Entry 5DZH (X-ray diffraction, 2.11 A resolution); this record covers chains A and B of the 4 polymer chains in the assembly.

== Chain A (and B) ==
Protein: Estrogen receptor
Source organism: Homo sapiens
Notes: fragment: ligand-binding domain; chain B of this document is another copy of the same molecule, construct and numbering; everything in this record applies to it too
Reference sequence: P03372 (ESR1_HUMAN); residue numbers follow UniProt; this construct covers 298-554
Chain sequence (257 residues; row label = number of the first residue in the row):
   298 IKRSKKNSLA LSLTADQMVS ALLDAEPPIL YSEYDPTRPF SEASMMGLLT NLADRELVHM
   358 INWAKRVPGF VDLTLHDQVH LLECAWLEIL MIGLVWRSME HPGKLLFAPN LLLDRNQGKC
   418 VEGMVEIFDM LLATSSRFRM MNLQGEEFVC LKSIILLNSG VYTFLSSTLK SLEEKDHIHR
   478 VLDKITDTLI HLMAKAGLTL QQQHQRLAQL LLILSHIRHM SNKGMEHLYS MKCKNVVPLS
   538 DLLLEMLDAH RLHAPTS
Not modelled in the structure: 298-303, 461-471, 550-554 (chain B: 298-304, 415-418, 462-466, 532-533, 551-554)
Construct notes: engineered mutation Ser537 (Tyr in P03372)
Ligand contacts: 5KG (4,4'-{[4-(2-hydroxyethyl)cyclohexylidene]methanediyl}diphenol): Met343, Leu346, Thr347, Leu349, Ala350, Glu353, Trp383, Leu384, Leu387, Met388, Leu391, Arg394, Phe404, Gly415, Met421, Val422, Phe425, Leu428, Leu525, Leu540

== Interface between chain A and chain B ==
Pairs across the interface - 62 pairs, chain A then chain B:
  Ala430(A) with Tyr459(B)
  Arg434(A) with Tyr459(B), hydrogen bond; His476(B)
  Ile451(A) with Leu509(B), hydrophobic
  Asn455(A) with Leu509(B); His513(B), hydrogen bond (backbone-side chain)
  Ser456(A) with His513(B)
  Val458(A) with His513(B)
  Tyr459(A) with Arg434(B); Ile510(B); His513(B)
  Thr460(A) with Met427(B)
  His476(A) with Arg434(B), hydrogen bond
  Leu479(A) with Leu509(B), hydrophobic
  Asp480(A) with Gln502(B); Gln506(B), hydrogen bond
  Thr483(A) with His501(B); Gln502(B); Ala505(B)
  Asp484(A) with Gln498(B), hydrogen bond; Gln502(B), hydrogen bond
  Ile487(A) with His501(B)
  Leu497(A) with Leu497(B), hydrophobic
  Gln498(A) with Asp484(B)
  His501(A) with Thr483(B); Asp484(B), salt bridge; Ile487(B); Leu504(B)
  Gln502(A) with Asp480(B); Asp484(B), hydrogen bond
  Leu504(A) with His501(B)
  Ala505(A) with Thr483(B); Leu508(B), hydrophobic
  Gln506(A) with Asp480(B), hydrogen bond
  Leu508(A) with Ala505(B), hydrophobic
  Leu509(A) with Ile451(B), hydrophobic; Asn455(B); Leu511(B), hydrophobic
  Ser512(A) with Leu511(B); Arg515(B), hydrogen bond
  His513(A) with Asn455(B), hydrogen bond (side chain-backbone); Ser456(B); Val458(B); Tyr459(B); Arg515(B)
  Arg515(A) with Ser512(B), hydrogen bond; His513(B); His516(B), hydrogen bond
  His516(A) with Arg515(B); Asn519(B), hydrogen bond
  Asn519(A) with His516(B), hydrogen bond; Asn519(B), hydrogen bond
  Lys520(A) with Leu549(B)
  Glu523(A) with Glu523(B); Tyr526(B), hydrogen bond; Leu549(B); His550(B)
  His524(A) with Leu549(B); His550(B)
  Tyr526(A) with Glu523(B), hydrogen bond
  Leu549(A) with Lys520(B), hydrogen bond (backbone-side chain); Glu523(B)
Other interface residues (no listed pair), chain A (38 interface residues in all): Gly420, Met427, Gln500, Ile510, Leu511
Other interface residues (no listed pair), chain B (37 interface residues in all): Glu385, Ala430, Thr460, Leu479

== Summary ==
38 residues of chain A face 37 of chain B across their interface; the contacts include 18 hydrogen bonds and 1
salt bridge. Polar pairs include His501(A)-Asp484(B), Arg434(A)-Tyr459(B) and Asn455(A)-His513(B). Bound to
chain A: compound 5KG.
Chain A and chain B are both Estrogen receptor (Homo sapiens); the structure, Crystal Structure of the
ER-alpha Ligand-binding Domain in Complex with the Cyclofenil Derivative
4,4'-{[4-(2-hydroxyethyl)cyclohexylidene]methanediyl}diphenol, was determined by X-ray diffraction, deposited
together with 4ZN7, 4ZNH, 4ZNS, 4ZNT, 4ZNU, 4ZNV and 50 further entries.
